5O7U - chain A; structure by X-ray diffraction, 1.15 A resolution.

== Chain A ==
Name: Putative fucose-binding lectin protein
Source organism: Ralstonia solanacearum
Reference sequence: D8NA05 (D8NA05_RALSL); residues 1-90 here correspond to UniProt positions 2-91 (UniProt number = residue number + 1)
Sequence (90 residues; each row starts with the number of its first residue):
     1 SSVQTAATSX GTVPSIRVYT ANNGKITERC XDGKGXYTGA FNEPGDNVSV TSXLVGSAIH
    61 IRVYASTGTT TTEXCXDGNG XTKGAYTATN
Unresolved in the structure: 1
Sequence notes: conflict F7W_10 (Trp11 in D8NA05), F7W_31 (Trp32 in D8NA05), F7W_36 (Trp37 in D8NA05), F7W_53 (Trp54 in D8NA05), F7W_74 (Trp75 in D8NA05), F7W_76 (Trp77 in D8NA05), F7W_81 (Trp82 in D8NA05)
Modified positions: F7W (7-Fluorotryptophan) at position 10, F7W (7-Fluorotryptophan) at position 31, F7W (7-Fluorotryptophan) at position 36, F7W (7-Fluorotryptophan) at position 53, F7W (7-Fluorotryptophan) at position 74, F7W (7-Fluorotryptophan) at position 76, F7W (7-Fluorotryptophan) at position 81
Bound ions: Mg2+: A7, V50

== In short ==
A7 and V50 form the Mg2+ site.
Chain A is Putative fucose-binding lectin protein (Ralstonia solanacearum); the structure, Crystal structure
of the 7-Fluorotryptophan RSL lectin in complex with Lewis x tetrasaccharide, was determined by X-ray
diffraction together with 5O7V and 5O7W from the same study.
